PDB entry 9IJZ | electron microscopy, 2.91 A resolution | chains A and B

== Chain A (and B) ==
Name: Solute carrier family 53 member 1
Source organism: Homo sapiens
Notes: chain B of this document is another copy of the same molecule, construct and numbering; everything in this record applies to it too
UniProt: Q9UBH6 (S53A1_HUMAN); residues 1-696 here = UniProt positions 1-696
Sequence (712 residues; numbered 1 to 712; the number before each row is that of its first residue):
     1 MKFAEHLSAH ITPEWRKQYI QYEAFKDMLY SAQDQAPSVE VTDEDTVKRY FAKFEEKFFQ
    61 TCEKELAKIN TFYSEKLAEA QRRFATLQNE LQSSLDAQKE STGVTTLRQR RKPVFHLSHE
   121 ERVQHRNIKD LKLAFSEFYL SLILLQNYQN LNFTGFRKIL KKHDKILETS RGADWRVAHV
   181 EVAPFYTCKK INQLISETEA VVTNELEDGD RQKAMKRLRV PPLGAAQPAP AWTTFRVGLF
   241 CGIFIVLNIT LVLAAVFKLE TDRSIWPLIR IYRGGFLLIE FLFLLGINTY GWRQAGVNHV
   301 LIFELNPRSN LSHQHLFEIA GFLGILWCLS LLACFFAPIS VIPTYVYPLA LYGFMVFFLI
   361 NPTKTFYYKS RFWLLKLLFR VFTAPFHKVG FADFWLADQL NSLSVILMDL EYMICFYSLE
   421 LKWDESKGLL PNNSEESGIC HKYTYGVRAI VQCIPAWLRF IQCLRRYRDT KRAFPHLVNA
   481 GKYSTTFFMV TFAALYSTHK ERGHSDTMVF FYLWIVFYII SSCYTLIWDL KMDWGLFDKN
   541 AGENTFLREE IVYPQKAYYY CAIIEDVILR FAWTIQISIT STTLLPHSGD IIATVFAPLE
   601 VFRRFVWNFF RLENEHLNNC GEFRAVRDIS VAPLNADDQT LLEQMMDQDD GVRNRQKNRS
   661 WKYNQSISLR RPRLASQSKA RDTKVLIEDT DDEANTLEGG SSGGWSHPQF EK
Disordered / not traced: 1-228, 430-437, 629-712
Construct notes: linker (697-704); expression tag (705-712)
Curated features (UniProtKB/Swiss-Prot):
  - region: Lys158 to Lys165 (Important for inositol polyphosphate binding)
  - binding site (phosphate): Asp398, Asn401, Lys482, Tyr483, Arg570, Arg603, Arg604
  - site: Trp573 (Gating residue for phosphate transport)
  - modified residue: Ser668 (Phosphoserine), Thr690 (Phosphothreonine)
  - natural variant: Ser136 (S136N: In IBGC6), Leu140 (L140P: In IBGC6), Leu145 (L145P: In IBGC6), Leu218 (L218S: In IBGC6), Arg459 (R459C: In IBGC6), Asn619 (N619D: In IBGC6), Ile629 (I629S: In IBGC6)
  - mutagenesis: Tyr22 (Y22A: Decreases phosphate efflux), Lys158 (K158A: Decreases phosphate efflux. Decreases phosphate efflux; when associated with A-161 and A-165), Lys161 (K161A: Decreases phosphate efflux; when associated with A-158 and A-165), Lys165 (K165A: Decreases phosphate efflux; when associated with A-158 and A-161), Arg211 (R211E: Increases phosphate efflux; when associated with E-219), Arg219 (R219E: Increases phosphate efflux; when associated with E-211), Phe235 (F235G: Decreases phosphate efflux), Gly238 (G238F: Monomeric; decreases phosphate efflux), Leu239 (L239G: Decreases phosphate efflux), Gly242 (G242F: Monomeric; decreases phosphate efflux), Arg270 (R270A: Decreases phosphate efflux), Arg273 (R273A: Decreases phosphate efflux), 21 further mutagenesis entries in UniProt
Disulfides: Cys415-Cys440
Small-molecule neighbours: 6PL ((4S,7R)-4-hydroxy-N,N,N-trimethyl-9-oxo-7-[(palmitoyloxy)methyl]-3,5,8-trioxa-4-phosphahexacosan-1-aminium 4-oxide): Ile271, Gly274, Gly275, Leu278, Phe281, Leu282, Leu285, Thr289, Trp292, His299, Phe303, Leu305, Asn306, Ser309, Asn310, Leu311, Leu316, Ile319, Leu323, Tyr352, Met355, Leu359, Lys369, Ser370, Trp373, Leu374, Trp395, Leu396, Ile406, Asp409, Leu410, Met413

== Interface between chain A and chain B ==
Pairs across the interface (20; chain A residue first):
  Ala231(A) with Thr234(B)
  Thr234(A) with Ala231(B); Phe235(B)
  Phe235(A) with Thr234(B); Gly238(B); Cys241(B), hydrophobic
  Gly238(A) with Phe235(B); Gly238(B); Leu239(B), hydrogen bond (backbone-backbone)
  Leu239(A) with Gly238(B), hydrogen bond (backbone-backbone); Cys241(B), hydrophobic; Gly242(B)
  Cys241(A) with Phe235(B), hydrophobic; Leu239(B), hydrophobic
  Gly242(A) with Leu239(B); Ile243(B)
  Ile243(A) with Gly242(B); Val246(B), hydrophobic
  Val246(A) with Ile243(B), hydrophobic; Val246(B), hydrophobic
Interface residues without a listed pair, chain A (11 interface residues in all): Val237, Ile245
Interface residues without a listed pair, chain B (11 interface residues in all): Val237, Ile245

== Summary ==
The chain A/chain B interface involves 11 residues from each chain; the contacts include 2 hydrogen bonds. The
hydrogen-bonded pair Gly238(A)-Leu239(B) is a backbone contact. Bound to chain A: compound 6PL. UniProt lists
7 phosphate-binding residues and 34 mutagenesis sites on chain A.
Both chains are Solute carrier family 53 member 1 (Homo sapiens). Entry 9IJZ (Wild type Homo sapiens
Xenotropic and Polytropic Retrovirus Receptor 1 (XPR1)) was determined by electron microscopy, deposited
together with 9IJY.
